3MNH - chain A; structure by X-ray diffraction, 1.65 A resolution.

[Chain A]
Protein: Carbonic anhydrase 2
Source organism: Homo sapiens
Notes: EC 4.2.1.1
Reference sequence: P00918 (CAH2_HUMAN); the author numbering skips numbers that UniProt does not, so the offset changes along the chain: 1-125 = UniProt 1-125; 127-261 = UniProt 126-260
Sequence (260 residues; numbered 1 to 261; 1 number in that range is skipped by the numbering (no residue carries it; nothing is unmodelled there); the number before each row is that of its first residue):
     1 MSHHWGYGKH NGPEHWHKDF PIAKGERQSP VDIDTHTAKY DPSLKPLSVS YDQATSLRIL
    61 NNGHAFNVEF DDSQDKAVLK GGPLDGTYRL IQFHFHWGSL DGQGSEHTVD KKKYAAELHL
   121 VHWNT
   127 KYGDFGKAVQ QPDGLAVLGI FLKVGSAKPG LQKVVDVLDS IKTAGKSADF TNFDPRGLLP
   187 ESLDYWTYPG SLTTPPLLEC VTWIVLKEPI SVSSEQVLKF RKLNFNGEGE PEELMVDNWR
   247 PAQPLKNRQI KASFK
Unresolved in the structure: 1-2
Differences from the reference sequence: engineered mutation A170 (Lys169 in P00918)
Bound ions: Zn2+: H94, H96, H119
Curated features (UniProtKB/Swiss-Prot):
  - active site: H64 (Proton donor/acceptor)
  - binding site (Zn(2+)): H94, H96, H119
  - binding site (substrate): T199, T200
  - site: Y7 (Fine-tunes the proton-transfer properties of H-64), N62 (Fine-tunes the proton-transfer properties of H-64), N67 (Fine-tunes the proton-transfer properties of H-64), Q92 (Involved in the binding of some activators, including histamine and L-histidine)
  - modified residue: S2 (N-acetylserine), S166 (Phosphoserine), S173 (Phosphoserine)

[Summary]
H94, H96 and H119 coordinate Zn2+. Curated annotation (UniProt) lists active-site residue H64, 3 Zn2+-binding
residues and substrate-binding residues T199 and T200.
Chain A is Carbonic anhydrase 2 (Homo sapiens); the structure, Human Carbonic Anhydrase II Mutant K170A, was
determined by X-ray diffraction (same publication as 3MNI, 3MNJ and 3MNK).
